9DES - chains A and Y of the 4 polymer chains in the assembly; structure by electron microscopy, 7.00 A resolution (low resolution: residue-level contacts below are approximate; hydrogen-bond / salt-bridge calls are withheld).

== Chain A ==
Name: ATP-dependent DNA helicase UvrD1
From: Mycobacterium tuberculosis
Notes: EC 5.6.2.4
UniProt: P9WMQ1 (UVRD1_MYCTU); numbering as in UniProt (aligned over 1-771)
Chain sequence (771 residues; numbered 1 to 771; the number before each row is that of its first residue):
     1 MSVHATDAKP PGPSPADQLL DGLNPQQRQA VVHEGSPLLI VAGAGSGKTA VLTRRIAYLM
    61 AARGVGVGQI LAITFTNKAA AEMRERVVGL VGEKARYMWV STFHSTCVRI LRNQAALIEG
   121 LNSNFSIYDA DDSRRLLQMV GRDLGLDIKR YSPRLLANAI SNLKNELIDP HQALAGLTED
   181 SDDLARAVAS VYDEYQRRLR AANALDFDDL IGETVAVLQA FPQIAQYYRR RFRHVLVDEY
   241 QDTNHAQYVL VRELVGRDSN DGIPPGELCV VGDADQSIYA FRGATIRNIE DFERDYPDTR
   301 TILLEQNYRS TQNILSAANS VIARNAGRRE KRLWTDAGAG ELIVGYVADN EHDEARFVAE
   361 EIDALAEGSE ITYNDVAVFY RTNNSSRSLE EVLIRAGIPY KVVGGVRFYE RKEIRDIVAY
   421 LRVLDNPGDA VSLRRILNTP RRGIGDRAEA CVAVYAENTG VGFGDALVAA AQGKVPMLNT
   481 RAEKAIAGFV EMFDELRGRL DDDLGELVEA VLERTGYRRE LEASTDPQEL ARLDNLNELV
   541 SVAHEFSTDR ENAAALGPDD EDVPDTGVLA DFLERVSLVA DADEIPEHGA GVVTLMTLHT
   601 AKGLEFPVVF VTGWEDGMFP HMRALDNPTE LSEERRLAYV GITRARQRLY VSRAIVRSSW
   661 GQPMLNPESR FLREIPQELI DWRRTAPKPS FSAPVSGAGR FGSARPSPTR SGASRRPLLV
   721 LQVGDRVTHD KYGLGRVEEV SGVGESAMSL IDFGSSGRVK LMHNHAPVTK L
Disordered / not traced: 1-15, 690-771
UniProt features mapped onto this chain:
  - binding site (ATP): Gly45 to Ala50, Arg309
  - modified residue: Ser2 (N-acetylserine)
  - mutagenesis: Gln276 (Q276R: Loss of ATPase and DNA unwinding, partially inhibits DNA strand exchange)

== Chain Y ==
Molecule: 38-nt DNA strand
Sequence (38 nucleotides; row label = number of the first residue in the row):
     1 GTTGGTCGGC AGCAGGGCTT TTTTTTTTTT TTTTTTTT
Disordered / not traced: 29-38

== How chain A and chain Y interact ==
Residue-residue contacts (28):
  Phe75(A) - DT28(Y)
  Thr76(A) - DT28(Y)
  His104(A) - DT28(Y)
  Arg154(A) - DT24(Y)
  Arg154(A) - DT25(Y)
  Tyr279(A) - DT26(Y)
  Tyr279(A) - DT27(Y)
  Tyr279(A) - DT28(Y)
  Ala280(A) - DT26(Y)
  Phe281(A) - DT25(Y)
  Phe281(A) - DT26(Y)
  Arg282(A) - DT26(Y)
  Gly283(A) - DT26(Y)
  Arg381(A) - DT25(Y)
  Thr382(A) - DT25(Y)
  Asn383(A) - DT27(Y)
  Asn384(A) - DT24(Y)
  Val579(A) - DT28(Y)
  Ala580(A) - DT28(Y)
  Asp581(A) - DT28(Y)
  Thr597(A) - DT28(Y)
  His599(A) - DT25(Y)
  His599(A) - DT27(Y)
  His599(A) - DT28(Y)
  Thr600(A) - DT28(Y)
  His621(A) - DT25(Y)
  Met622(A) - DT25(Y)
  Trp660(A) - DT24(Y)
Other interface residues (no listed pair), chain A (23 interface residues in all): Ala284

== Overview ==
23 residues of chain A face 5 of chain Y across their interface. Curated annotation (UniProt) lists 7
ATP-binding residues and one mutagenesis site on chain A.
Chain A is ATP-dependent DNA helicase UvrD1 (Mycobacterium tuberculosis) and chain Y is a 38-nt DNA strand;
the structure, Mycobacterium tuberculosis UvrD1: DNA-bound dimer, was determined by electron microscopy,
deposited together with 9DGY and 9DCI.
